3IL4 - chains A and B; structure by X-ray diffraction, 3.00 A resolution.

== Chain A (and B) ==
Name: 3-oxoacyl-[acyl-carrier-protein] synthase 3
From: Enterococcus faecalis
Notes: EC 2.3.1.180; chain B of this document is another copy of the same molecule, construct and numbering; everything in this record applies to it too
UniProtKB: Q820T1 (FABH_ENTFA); residues 6-325 here correspond to UniProt positions 2-321 (UniProt number = residue number - 4)
Sequence (320 residues; numbered 6 to 325; the number before each row is that of its first residue):
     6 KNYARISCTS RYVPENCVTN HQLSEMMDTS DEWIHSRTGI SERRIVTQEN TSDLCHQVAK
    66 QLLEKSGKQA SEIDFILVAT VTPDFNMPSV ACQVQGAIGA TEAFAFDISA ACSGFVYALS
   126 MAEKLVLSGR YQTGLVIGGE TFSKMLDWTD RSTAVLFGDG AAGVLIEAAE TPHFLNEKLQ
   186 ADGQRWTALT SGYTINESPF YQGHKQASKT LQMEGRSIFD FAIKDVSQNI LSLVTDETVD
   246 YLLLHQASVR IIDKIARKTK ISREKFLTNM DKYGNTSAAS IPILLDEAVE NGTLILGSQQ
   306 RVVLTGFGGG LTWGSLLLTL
Disordered / not traced: 211-212 (chain B: 6, 211-212)
Modified / non-standard residues: Cys13 (s-hydroxycysteine; CSO); Cys22 (s-hydroxycysteine; CSO)
Sequence notes: engineered mutation Thr192 (Ala188 in Q820T1), Ser253 (Asn249 in Q820T1)
Residues lining bound ligands: acetyl coenzyme A (ACO): Asp33, Thr34, Ser35, Trp38, Ile39, Arg42, Thr43, Cys117, Arg156, Ser157, Val160, Leu161, Leu194, Met218, Gly220, Arg221, Ile223, Phe224, His250, Ala252, Arg255, Ile256, Asn280, Phe312, Gly313
Curated features (UniProtKB/Swiss-Prot):
  - region: Gln251, Ala252, Val254, Arg255 (ACP-binding)
  - active site: Cys117, His250, Asn280
Reported in the primary citation:
  - self-association interface (contacts with another copy of this molecule): Met92
  - specificity-determining residues: Phe226, Val231 (proposed by the authors, not directly observed)

== Chain A / chain B interface ==
Residue-residue contacts (151):
  Met31(A) with Pro204(B), hydrophobic; Phe205(B), hydrophobic
  Ile50(A) with Phe205(B), hydrophobic
  Val51(A) with Asn201(B)
  Thr52(A) with Phe205(B); Tyr206(B); Gln207(B), hydrogen bond (backbone-backbone); Gly208(B), hydrogen bond (backbone-backbone)
  Gln53(A) with Tyr206(B), hydrogen bond (backbone-side chain); Lys210(B)
  Asn55(A) with Tyr198(B); Lys210(B)
  Val86(A) with Asn91(B), hydrogen bond (backbone-side chain); Met92(B), hydrophobic
  Pro88(A) with Thr199(B)
  Asp89(A) with Gly197(B); Tyr198(B); Thr199(B), hydrogen bond (backbone-backbone)
  Phe90(A) with Trp191(B), hydrophobic; Ser196(B); Gly197(B); Tyr198(B), hydrophobic
  Asn91(A) with Val86(B); Ser114(B), hydrogen bond (backbone-side chain); Met150(B); Ser196(B), hydrogen bond (backbone-backbone); Gly197(B)
  Met92(A) with Val86(B), hydrophobic; Phe147(B), hydrophobic; Leu194(B), hydrophobic; Thr195(B); Ser196(B), hydrogen bond (backbone-backbone); Leu216(B), hydrophobic
  Pro93(A) with Trp191(B), hydrophobic; Leu194(B); Thr195(B); Gly315(B)
  Ser94(A) with Ser114(B)
  Cys97(A) with Gly188(B); Gly315(B); Thr317(B)
  Gln100(A) with Ala186(B), hydrogen bond (side chain-backbone); Asp187(B); Gly188(B), hydrogen bond (side chain-backbone)
  Gly101(A) with Gly188(B); Gln189(B)
  Gly104(A) with Gln189(B)
  Thr106(A) with Ala186(B)
  Ala108(A) with Ala186(B)
  Phe109(A) with Tyr122(B); Leu184(B); Gln185(B); Ala186(B), hydrophobic
  Ala110(A) with Tyr122(B); Ala186(B)
  Phe111(A) with Ile113(B), hydrophobic; Ser114(B); Ala115(B), hydrophobic; Tyr122(B), hydrophobic; Met126(B), hydrophobic
  Asp112(A) with Ile113(B); Ser114(B), hydrogen bond (backbone-backbone)
  Ile113(A) with Phe111(B), hydrophobic; Asp112(B)
  Ser114(A) with Asn91(B), hydrogen bond (side chain-backbone); Ser94(B); Phe111(B); Asp112(B), hydrogen bond (backbone-backbone)
  Ala115(A) with Phe111(B), hydrophobic
  Tyr122(A) with Phe109(B); Ala110(B); Phe111(B), hydrophobic
  Met126(A) with Phe111(B), hydrophobic; Met126(B), hydrophobic; Leu130(B), hydrophobic
  Lys129(A) with Lys129(B); Ser133(B); Arg135(B)
  Leu130(A) with Met126(B), hydrophobic
  Leu132(A) with Leu132(B), hydrophobic
  Ser133(A) with Lys129(B)
  Arg135(A) with Phe179(B); Leu180(B), hydrogen bond (side chain-backbone); Asn181(B), hydrogen bond; Glu182(B)
  Tyr136(A) with Glu182(B), hydrogen bond
  Phe147(A) with Met92(B), hydrophobic
  Ser148(A) with Asn201(B); Ser203(B)
  Lys149(A) with Asn201(B)
  Met150(A) with Asn91(B)
  Trp153(A) with Ser203(B); Pro204(B); Phe205(B), hydrophobic
  Asn181(A) with Arg135(B), hydrogen bond
  Glu182(A) with Arg135(B); Tyr136(B), hydrogen bond
  Leu184(A) with Phe109(B)
  Gln185(A) with Phe109(B)
  Ala186(A) with Gln100(B), hydrogen bond (backbone-side chain); Phe109(B), hydrophobic; Ala110(B)
  Asp187(A) with Gln100(B)
  Gly188(A) with Cys97(B); Gln100(B), hydrogen bond (backbone-side chain); Gly101(B)
  Gln189(A) with Gly101(B); Gly104(B)
  Trp191(A) with Phe90(B), hydrophobic; Pro93(B), hydrophobic
  Leu194(A) with Met92(B), hydrophobic
  Thr195(A) with Met92(B); Pro93(B)
  Ser196(A) with Phe90(B); Asn91(B), hydrogen bond (backbone-backbone); Met92(B), hydrogen bond (backbone-backbone)
  Gly197(A) with Asp89(B); Phe90(B); Asn91(B)
  Tyr198(A) with Asn55(B); Asp89(B); Phe90(B), hydrophobic
  Thr199(A) with Pro88(B); Asp89(B), hydrogen bond (backbone-backbone); Lys149(B)
  Ile200(A) with Lys214(B), hydrogen bond (backbone-side chain)
  Asn201(A) with Val51(B); Ser148(B); Lys149(B)
  Glu202(A) with Lys214(B), salt bridge
  Ser203(A) with Ser148(B); Trp153(B)
  Pro204(A) with Met31(B), hydrophobic; Trp153(B)
  Phe205(A) with Met31(B), hydrophobic; Ile50(B), hydrophobic; Val51(B); Thr52(B); Trp153(B), hydrophobic
  Tyr206(A) with Thr52(B); Gln53(B)
  Gln207(A) with Thr52(B), hydrogen bond (backbone-backbone); Gln53(B), hydrogen bond
  Gly208(A) with Thr52(B), hydrogen bond (backbone-backbone)
  Lys210(A) with Asn55(B)
  Lys214(A) with Thr199(B), hydrogen bond; Ile200(B), hydrogen bond (side chain-backbone)
  Leu216(A) with Met92(B), hydrophobic
  Gly315(A) with Pro93(B); Cys97(B)
  Thr317(A) with Cys97(B)
Also at the interface, not in a pair above, chain A (76 interface residues in all): Val23, Leu28, Glu54, Ala116, Leu180, Gly314, Leu316
Also at the interface, not in a pair above, chain B (79 interface residues in all): Asn21, Val23, Leu28, Glu54, Asp58, Thr106, Ala108, Ala116, Glu202, Gly314, Leu316

== Overview ==
76 residues of chain A face 79 of chain B across their interface; the contacts include 29 hydrogen bonds and 1
salt bridge. Polar pairs include Glu202(A)-Lys214(B), Gln53(A)-Tyr206(B) and Val86(A)-Asn91(B). Chain A binds
acetyl coenzyme A. From the paper: specificity determinants Phe226(A) and Val231(A); a self-association
interface involving Met92(A).
Chain A and chain B are both 3-oxoacyl-[acyl-carrier-protein] synthase 3 (Enterococcus faecalis); the
structure, Structure of E. faecalis FabH in complex with acetyl CoA, was determined by X-ray diffraction (same
publication as 3IL3, 3IL5, 3IL6, 3IL7 and 3IL9).
